PDB entry 5I2I | X-ray diffraction, 2.55 A resolution | chains B and E of the 3 polymer chains in the assembly

== Chain B ==
Protein: Cetuximab Fab heavy chain
From: Mus MUSCULUS, homo sapiens
Notes: antibody fragment or engineered binder
Chain sequence (221 residues; numbered 1 to 221; the number before each row is that of its first residue):
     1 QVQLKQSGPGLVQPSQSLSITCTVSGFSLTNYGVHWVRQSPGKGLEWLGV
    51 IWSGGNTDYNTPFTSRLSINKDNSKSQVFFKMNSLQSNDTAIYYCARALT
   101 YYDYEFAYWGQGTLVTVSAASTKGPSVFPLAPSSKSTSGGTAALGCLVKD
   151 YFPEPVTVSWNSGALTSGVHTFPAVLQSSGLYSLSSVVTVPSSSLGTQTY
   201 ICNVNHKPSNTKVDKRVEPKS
Not modelled in the structure: 221
Cystine bridges: Cys22-Cys95, Cys146-Cys202

== Chain E ==
Protein: Meditope
Chain sequence (12 residues; numbered 1 to 12; the number before each row is that of its first residue):
     1 GQQDLSTRRLKG
Glycans and other covalent adducts: covalent link Gly1-Gly12

== How chain B and chain E interact ==
Contacting residue pairs - 16 pairs, chain B then chain E:
  Gln39(B) - Gln3(E)  hydrogen bond
  Gln39(B) - Leu5(E)
  Ser40(B) - Gln3(E)
  Pro41(B) - Gln2(E)
  Pro41(B) - Gln3(E)
  Pro41(B) - Leu5(E)
  Gly44(B) - Gln3(E)
  Thr90(B) - Leu5(E)
  Ala91(B) - Leu5(E)  hydrophobic
  Ile92(B) - Arg8(E)
  Tyr94(B) - Arg8(E)
  Gln111(B) - Arg8(E)  hydrogen bond (backbone-side chain)
  Gly112(B) - Arg8(E)
  Leu114(B) - Leu5(E)  hydrophobic
  Glu154(B) - Ser6(E)  hydrogen bond
  Pro173(B) - Thr7(E)
Other interface residues (no listed pair), chain B (15 interface residues in all): Leu45, Ala174

== Summary ==
The interface between chain B and chain E involves 15 residues on one side and 6 on the other, with 3 hydrogen
bonds. Among the polar pairs are Gln39(B)-Gln3(E), Gln111(B)-Arg8(E) and Glu154(B)-Ser6(E).
Chain B is Cetuximab Fab heavy chain (Mus MUSCULUS, homo sapiens) and chain E is Meditope; the structure,
Structure of cetuximab Fab with cyclic F3Q variant of the meditope, was determined by X-ray diffraction (same
publication as 5ETU, 5EUK, 5F88, 5FF6, 5IOP, 5IR1 and 7 further entries).
